PDB entry 2FL6 | X-ray diffraction, 2.50 A resolution | chain A

# Chain A
Name: Kinesin-like protein KIF11
Source organism: Homo sapiens
Notes: fragment: Kinesin-motor domain, residues 1-368
UniProtKB: P52732 (KIF11_HUMAN); numbering as in UniProt (aligned over 2-368)
Sequence (367 residues; each row starts with the number of its first residue):
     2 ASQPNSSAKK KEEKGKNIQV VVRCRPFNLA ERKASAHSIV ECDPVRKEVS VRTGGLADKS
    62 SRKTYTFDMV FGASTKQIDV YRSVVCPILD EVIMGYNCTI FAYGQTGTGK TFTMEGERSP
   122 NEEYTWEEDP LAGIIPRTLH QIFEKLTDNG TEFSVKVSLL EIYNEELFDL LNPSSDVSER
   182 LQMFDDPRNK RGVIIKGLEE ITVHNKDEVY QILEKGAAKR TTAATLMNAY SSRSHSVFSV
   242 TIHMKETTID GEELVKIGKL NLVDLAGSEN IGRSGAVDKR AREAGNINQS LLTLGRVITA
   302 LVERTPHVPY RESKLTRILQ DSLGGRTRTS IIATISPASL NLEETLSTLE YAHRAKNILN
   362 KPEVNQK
Not modelled in the structure: 2-17, 272-286, 363-368
Bound ions: Mg2+: Thr-112 (together with ADP)
Ligand contacts:
  - ADP (adenosine-5'-diphosphate): Arg-24, Arg-26, Pro-27, Thr-76, Gln-106, Thr-107, Gly-108, Thr-109, Gly-110, Lys-111, Thr-112, Phe-113, Glu-118
  - N5T ((2S)-4-(2,5-difluorophenyl)-N,N-dimethyl-2-phenyl-2,5-dihydro-1H-pyrrole-1-carboxamide): Glu-116, Gly-117, Glu-118, Arg-119, Trp-127, Ala-133, Ile-136, Pro-137, Leu-160, Tyr-211, Leu-214, Glu-215, Gly-217, Ala-218, Arg-221, Phe-239
Swiss-Prot annotation at these positions:
  - binding site (ATP): Gly-105 to Thr-112
  - modified residue: Lys-146 (N6-acetyllysine)
  - natural variant: Phe-144 (F144L: In MCLMR), Arg-234 (R234C: In MCLMR), Ser-235 (S235C: In MCLMR)

# In short
Chain A binds ADP and compound N5T. Curated annotation (UniProt) lists 8 ATP-binding residues.
Chain A is Kinesin-like protein KIF11 (Homo sapiens); the structure, crystal structure of KSP in complex with
inhibitor 6, was determined by X-ray diffraction (same publication as 2FKY and 2FL2).
